Entry 4LNJ (X-ray diffraction, 2.10 A resolution); this record covers chains A and B.

== Chain A (and B) ==
Name: Low-specificity L-threonine aldolase
Organism: Escherichia coli
Notes: EC 4.1.2.5; chain B of this document is another copy of the same molecule, construct and numbering; everything in this record applies to it too
Reference sequence: E7U392 (E7U392_ECOLX); residues 1-333 here = UniProt positions 1-333
Amino-acid sequence (333 residues; row label = number of the first residue in the row):
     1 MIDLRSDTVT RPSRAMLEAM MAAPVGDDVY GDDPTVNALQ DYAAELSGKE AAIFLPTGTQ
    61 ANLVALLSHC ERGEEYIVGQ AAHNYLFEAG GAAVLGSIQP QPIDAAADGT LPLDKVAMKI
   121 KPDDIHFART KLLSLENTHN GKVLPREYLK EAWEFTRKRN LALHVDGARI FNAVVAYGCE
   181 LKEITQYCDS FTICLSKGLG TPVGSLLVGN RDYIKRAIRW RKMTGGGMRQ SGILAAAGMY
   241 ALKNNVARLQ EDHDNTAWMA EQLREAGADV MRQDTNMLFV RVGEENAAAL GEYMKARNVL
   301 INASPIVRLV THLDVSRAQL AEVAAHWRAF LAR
Not modelled in the structure: 333
Construct notes: conflict Thr256 (Ala in E7U392), Ala257 (Thr in E7U392)
Covalent attachments: 4'-deoxypyridoxine phosphate (PLR) linked to Lys197
Ion coordination: Mg2+ site 1: Thr8, Thr10, Ser196, Thr201; Mg2+ site 2: Ser97 (shared with Ala93(B), Ser97(B) of chain B)
Ligand contacts: 4'-deoxypyridoxine phosphate (PLR; (5-hydroxy-4,6-dimethylpyridin-3-yl)methyl dihydrogen phosphate): Thr57, Gly58, Thr59, Asn62, His83, Glu88, Glu136, Asp166, Ala168, Arg169, Cys194, Ser196
From the paper describing this entry:
  - binding site for 4'-deoxypyridoxine phosphate: Gly58, Thr59, His83, Asp166, Ala168, Arg169, Ser196, Lys197, Ser205, Lys222, Gly227, Arg229
  - Mg2+ coordination: Thr8, Thr10, Ala93, Val94, Ser97, Ser196, Thr201, Gln230
  - mutagenesis - H83F (48 +/- 4 uM), H83N (30 +/- 2 uM): decreased binding to PLP
  - mutagenesis - H83N, F87D: decreased catalytic activity
  - mutagenesis - F87A, H126N: unchanged catalytic activity
  - mutagenesis - H126F (30-fold): increased catalytic activity on l-threonine
  - mutagenesis - H126F: increased catalytic activity on l-allo-threonine
  - mutagenesis - H83F/H126F, H83F: decreased catalytic activity on l-allo-threonine
  - mutagenesis - K222A: decreased catalytic activity on l-threonine
  - catalytic residues: Arg169, Arg308 (proposed by the authors, not directly observed)
  - specificity-determining residues: His83, His126

== How chain A and chain B interact ==
Residue-residue contacts (51; chain A residue first):
  Arg72(A) with Val94(B)
  Gly73(A) with Val94(B)
  Gln80(A) with Gln80(B); Gln101(B), hydrogen bond; Pro102(B), hydrogen bond (side chain-backbone); Lys119(B), hydrogen bond
  Tyr85(A) with Gln99(B), hydrogen bond (backbone-side chain); Pro100(B), hydrogen bond (side chain-backbone); Gln101(B), hydrogen bond
  Leu86(A) with Lys121(B); His126(B); Phe127(B)
  Phe87(A) with His126(B); Phe127(B), hydrophobic
  Glu88(A) with His126(B), hydrogen bond (backbone-backbone)
  Ala89(A) with Ile125(B); His126(B), hydrogen bond (backbone-backbone); Phe127(B); Ala128(B)
  Gly90(A) with Gln99(B)
  Ala93(A) with Ala93(B); Ser97(B); Gln99(B)
  Val94(A) with Arg72(B); Gly73(B); Ser97(B), hydrogen bond (backbone-side chain)
  Ser97(A) with Ala93(B); Val94(B), hydrogen bond (side chain-backbone)
  Gln99(A) with Tyr85(B), hydrogen bond (side chain-backbone); Gly90(B); Ala93(B); Pro100(B)
  Pro100(A) with Tyr85(B), hydrogen bond (backbone-side chain); Gln99(B); Pro100(B), hydrophobic
  Gln101(A) with Gln80(B), hydrogen bond; Tyr85(B), hydrogen bond
  Pro102(A) with Gln80(B), hydrogen bond (backbone-side chain); Tyr85(B); Pro102(B), hydrophobic
  Lys119(A) with Gln80(B), hydrogen bond
  Lys121(A) with Leu86(B)
  Ile125(A) with Ala89(B)
  His126(A) with Leu86(B); Phe87(B), hydrogen bond (side chain-backbone); Glu88(B), hydrogen bond (backbone-backbone); Ala89(B), hydrogen bond (backbone-backbone)
  Phe127(A) with Leu86(B); Phe87(B), hydrophobic; Ala89(B)
  Ala128(A) with Ala89(B)
Also at the interface, not in a pair above, chain A (23 interface residues in all): Ile98
Also at the interface, not in a pair above, chain B (23 interface residues in all): Ile98

== Summary ==
The chain A/chain B interface involves 23 residues from each chain; the contacts include 19 hydrogen bonds.
Polar pairs include Gln80(A)-Gln101(B), Gln80(A)-Pro102(B) and Gln80(A)-Lys119(B). 4'-deoxypyridoxine
phosphate is covalently linked to Lys197(A). From the paper: catalytic residues Arg169(A) and Arg308(A); H83F
and H83N of chain A reduce binding to PLP; 8 substitutions were tested in all.
Chain A and chain B are both Low-specificity L-threonine aldolase (Escherichia coli); the structure, Structure
of Escherichia coli Threonine Aldolase in Unliganded Form, was determined by X-ray diffraction, deposited
together with 4LNL and 4LNM.
